4K83 - chain A; structure by X-ray diffraction, 1.75 A resolution.

# Chain A
Protein: Lv-ranaspumin (Lv-RSN-1)
From: Leptodactylus vastus
Amino-acid sequence (217 residues; row label = number of the first residue in the row):
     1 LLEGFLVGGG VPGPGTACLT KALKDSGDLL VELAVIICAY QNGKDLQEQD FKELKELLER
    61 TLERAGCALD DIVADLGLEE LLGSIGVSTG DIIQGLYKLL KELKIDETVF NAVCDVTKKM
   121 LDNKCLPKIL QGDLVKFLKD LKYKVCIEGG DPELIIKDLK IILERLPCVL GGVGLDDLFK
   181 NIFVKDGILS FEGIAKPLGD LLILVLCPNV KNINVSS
Unresolved in the structure: 1-12, 216-217
Disulfides: Cys18-Cys67, Cys38-Cys114, Cys125-Cys168, Cys146-Cys207

# Summary
Chain A is Lv-ranaspumin (Lv-RSN-1) (Leptodactylus vastus); the structure, Crystal structure of lv-ranaspumin
(Lv-RSN-1) from the foam nest of Leptodactylus vastus, orthorhombic crystal form, was determined by X-ray
diffraction together with 4K82 from the same study.
